Entry 8FV3 (X-ray diffraction, 2.10 A resolution); this record covers chains D and A.

Chain D (and A):
Protein: Epidermal growth factor receptor
Organism: Homo sapiens
Notes: EC 2.7.10.1; chain A of this document is another copy of the same molecule, construct and numbering; everything in this record applies to it too
UniProt: P00533 (EGFR_HUMAN); numbering as in UniProt (aligned over 695-1022)
Chain sequence (328 residues; each row starts with the number of its first residue):
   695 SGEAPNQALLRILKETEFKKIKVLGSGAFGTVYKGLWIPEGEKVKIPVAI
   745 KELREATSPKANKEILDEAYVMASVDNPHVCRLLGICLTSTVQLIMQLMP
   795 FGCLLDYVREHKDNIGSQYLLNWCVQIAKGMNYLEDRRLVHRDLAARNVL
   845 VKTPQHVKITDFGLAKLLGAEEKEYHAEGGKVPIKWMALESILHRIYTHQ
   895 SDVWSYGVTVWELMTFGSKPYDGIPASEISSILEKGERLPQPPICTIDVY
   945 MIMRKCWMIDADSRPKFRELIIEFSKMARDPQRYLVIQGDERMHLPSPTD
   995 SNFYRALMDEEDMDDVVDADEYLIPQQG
Unresolved in the structure: 695-700, 752, 863-874, 1009-1022 (chain A: 695-700, 751-752, 863-874, 1006, 1015-1022)
Sequence notes: engineered mutation Met-790 (Thr in P00533), Arg-948 (Val in P00533)
Bound ions: Mg2+: Asn-842, Asp-855 (together with AMP-PNP)
Ligand contacts: AMP-PNP (ANP; phosphoaminophosphonic acid-adenylate ester): Leu-718, Gly-719, Ser-720, Gly-721, Ala-722, Phe-723, Gly-724, Val-726, Ala-743, Lys-745, Met-790, Gln-791, Leu-792, Met-793, Gly-796, Cys-797, Asp-837, Arg-841, Asn-842, Leu-844, Asp-855
What the authors report for this chain:
  - conformationally variable residues (order/disorder transition): Leu-858, Ala-859 to Ala-871

Chain D / chain A interface:
Pairs across the interface (63):
  Ala-702(D) / Pro-992(A)  hydrophobic
  Ala-702(D) / Thr-993(A)
  Ala-702(D) / Asn-996(A)  hydrogen bond (backbone-side chain)
  Leu-703(D) / Asn-996(A)
  Leu-704(D) / Thr-993(A)
  Arg-705(D) / Thr-993(A)
  Arg-705(D) / Asp-994(A)  salt bridge
  Arg-705(D) / Phe-997(A)
  Trp-731(D) / Phe-997(A)
  Trp-731(D) / Tyr-998(A)
  Trp-731(D) / Leu-1001(A)  hydrophobic
  Pro-733(D) / Tyr-998(A)
  Gly-735(D) / His-805(A)  hydrogen bond (backbone-side chain)
  Glu-736(D) / Phe-795(A)
  Glu-736(D) / Tyr-801(A)  hydrogen bond
  Glu-736(D) / His-805(A)  salt bridge
  Glu-736(D) / Pro-848(A)
  Lys-737(D) / Glu-804(A)  salt bridge
  Val-738(D) / Pro-794(A)
  Val-738(D) / Phe-795(A)  hydrophobic
  Ile-740(D) / Met-1002(A)  hydrophobic
  Val-742(D) / Leu-1001(A)  hydrophobic
  Arg-776(D) / Asn-996(A)
  Arg-776(D) / Ala-1000(A)
  Leu-778(D) / Phe-997(A)
  Leu-778(D) / Ala-1000(A)  hydrophobic
  Leu-778(D) / Leu-1001(A)  hydrophobic
  Gln-791(D) / Ala-1000(A)
  Gln-791(D) / Glu-1004(A)
  Pro-794(D) / Val-738(A)
  Phe-795(D) / Glu-736(A)
  Phe-795(D) / Val-738(A)  hydrophobic
  Tyr-801(D) / Glu-736(A)  hydrogen bond
  His-805(D) / Gly-735(A)  hydrogen bond (side chain-backbone)
  His-805(D) / Glu-736(A)  salt bridge
  Lys-846(D) / Glu-1004(A)  salt bridge
  Pro-848(D) / Glu-736(A)
  Thr-993(D) / Gln-701(A)  hydrogen bond (side chain-backbone)
  Thr-993(D) / Ala-702(A)
  Thr-993(D) / Leu-704(A)
  Thr-993(D) / Arg-705(A)
  Asp-994(D) / Arg-705(A)  salt bridge
  Asn-996(D) / Ala-702(A)  hydrogen bond (side chain-backbone)
  Asn-996(D) / Leu-703(A)
  Phe-997(D) / Arg-705(A)
  Phe-997(D) / Trp-731(A)  hydrophobic
  Phe-997(D) / Leu-778(A)
  Phe-997(D) / Ile-789(A)  hydrophobic
  Tyr-998(D) / Trp-731(A)
  Tyr-998(D) / Pro-733(A)
  Tyr-998(D) / Glu-736(A)
  Ala-1000(D) / Arg-776(A)
  Ala-1000(D) / Leu-778(A)  hydrophobic
  Ala-1000(D) / Gln-791(A)
  Leu-1001(D) / Trp-731(A)  hydrophobic
  Leu-1001(D) / Val-742(A)  hydrophobic
  Leu-1001(D) / Leu-778(A)  hydrophobic
  Met-1002(D) / Ile-740(A)  hydrophobic
  Glu-1004(D) / Gln-791(A)  hydrogen bond
  Glu-1004(D) / Lys-846(A)  salt bridge
  Glu-1004(D) / Glu-1004(A)
  Glu-1004(D) / Glu-1005(A)
  Glu-1005(D) / Glu-1004(A)
Also at the interface, not in a pair above, chain D (37 interface residues in all): Leu-707, Gly-779, Ile-789, Met-790, Pro-992, Asp-1003
Also at the interface, not in a pair above, chain A (37 interface residues in all): Leu-707, Pro-741, Gly-779

In short:
Chain D and chain A each contribute 37 residues to their interface; the contacts include 8 hydrogen bonds and
7 salt bridges. Among the polar pairs are Arg-705(D)/Asp-994(A), Glu-736(D)/His-805(A) and
Lys-737(D)/Glu-804(A). Ligands of chain D: AMP-PNP. Asn-842(D) and Asp-855(D) coordinate Mg2+. From the paper:
conformational variability at Leu-858(D) and Ala-859(D).
Both chains are Epidermal growth factor receptor (Homo sapiens). Entry 8FV3 (EGFR(T790M/V948R) in complex with
compound 1 (LN4503)) was determined by X-ray diffraction together with 8FV4 from the same study.
